3EK8 - chain A; structure by X-ray diffraction, 2.80 A resolution.

Chain A:
Molecule: Myosin light chain kinase, Green fluorescent protein, Calmodulin chimera
Source organism: artificial gene
UniProt: chimeric construct of P42212, P0DP29: residues 62-151 from P42212 (GFP_AEQVI) positions 149-238 (UniProt number = residue number + 87); residues 160-302 from P42212 (GFP_AEQVI) positions 2-144 (UniProt number = residue number - 158); residues 305-451 from P0DP29 positions 3-149 (UniProt number = residue number - 302)
Amino-acid sequence (449 residues; each row starts with the number of its first residue; note: 2 numbers in that range are skipped by the numbering (no residue carries them; nothing is unmodelled there)):
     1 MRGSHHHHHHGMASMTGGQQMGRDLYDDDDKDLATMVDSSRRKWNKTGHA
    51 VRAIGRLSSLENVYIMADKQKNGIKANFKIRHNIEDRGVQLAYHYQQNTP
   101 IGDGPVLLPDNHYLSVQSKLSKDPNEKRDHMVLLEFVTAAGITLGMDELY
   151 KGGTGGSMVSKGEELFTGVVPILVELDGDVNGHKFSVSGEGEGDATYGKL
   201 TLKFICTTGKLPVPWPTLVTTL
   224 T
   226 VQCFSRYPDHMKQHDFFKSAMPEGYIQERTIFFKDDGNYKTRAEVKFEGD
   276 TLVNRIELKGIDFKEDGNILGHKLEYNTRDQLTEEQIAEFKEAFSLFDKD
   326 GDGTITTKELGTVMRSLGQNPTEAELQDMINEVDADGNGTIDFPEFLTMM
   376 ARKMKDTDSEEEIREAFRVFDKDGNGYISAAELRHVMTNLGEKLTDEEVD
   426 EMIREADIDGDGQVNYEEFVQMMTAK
Unresolved in the structure: 1-39, 145-158, 450-451
Construct notes: engineered mutation R87 (Gly174 in P42212), V116 (Thr203 in P42212); linker (152-159, 303-304); chromophore (224)
Modified residues: T224 (chromophore; CRO)
Curated features (UniProtKB/Swiss-Prot):
  - binding site (Ca(2+)): D323, D325, D327, T329, E334, D359, D361, N363, T365, E370, D396, D398, N400, Y402, E407, D432, D434, D436, Q438, E443
  - modified residue: K324 (N6-acetyllysine), T347 (Phosphothreonine), S384 (Phosphoserine), K397 (N6-acetyllysine), Y402 (Phosphotyrosine), S404 (Phosphoserine), T413 (Phosphothreonine), K418 (N6,N6,N6-trimethyllysine), Y441 (Phosphotyrosine)
  - cross-link: K324 (Glycyl lysine isopeptide (Lys-Gly) (interchain with G-Cter in SUMO2))
Covalent attachments: covalent link L222-T224; covalent link T224-V226
Metal / ion sites: Ca2+ site 1: D323, D325, D327, T329, E334; Ca2+ site 2: D359, D361, N363, T365, D367, E370; Ca2+ site 3: D396, D398, N400, Y402, E407; Ca2+ site 4: D432, D434, D436, Q438, E443

In short:
D323, D325, D327, T329 and E334 form the Ca2+ site 1. D359, D361, N363, T365, D367 and E370 coordinate Ca2+
site 2. Curated annotation (UniProt) lists 20 Ca2+-binding residues.
Chain A is Myosin light chain kinase, Green fluorescent protein, Calmodulin chimera (artificial gene); the
structure, Calcium-saturated GCaMP2 T116V/G87R mutant monomer, was determined by X-ray diffraction (same
publication as 3EK4, 3EK7, 3EKH and 3EKJ).
